5IIN - chains A and T of the 4 polymer chains in the assembly; structure by X-ray diffraction, 2.15 A resolution.

[Chain A]
Name: DNA polymerase lambda
Source organism: Homo sapiens
Notes: EC 2.7.7.7, 4.2.99.-
UniProtKB: Q9UGP5 (DPOLL_HUMAN); numbering as in UniProt (aligned over 242-575)
Sequence (334 residues; numbered 242 to 575; the number before each row is that of its first residue):
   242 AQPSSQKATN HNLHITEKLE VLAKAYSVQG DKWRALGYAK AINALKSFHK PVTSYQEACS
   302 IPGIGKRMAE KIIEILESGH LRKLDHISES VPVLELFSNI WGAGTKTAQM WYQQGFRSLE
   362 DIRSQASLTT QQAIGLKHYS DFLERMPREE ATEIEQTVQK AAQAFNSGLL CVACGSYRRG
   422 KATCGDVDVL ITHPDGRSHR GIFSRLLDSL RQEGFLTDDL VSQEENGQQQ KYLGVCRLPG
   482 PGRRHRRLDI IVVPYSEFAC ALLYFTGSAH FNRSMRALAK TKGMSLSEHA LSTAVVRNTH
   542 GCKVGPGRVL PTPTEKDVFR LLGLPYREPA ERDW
Not modelled in the structure: 242-249
Bound ions: Na+: Ser339, Ile341, Ala344 (shared with 1 residue of chain P); Mg2+: Asp427, Asp429 (together with DUP)
Residues lining bound ligands: DUP (2'-deoxyuridine 5'-alpha,beta-imido-triphosphate): Arg386, Gly416, Ser417, Arg420, Cys425, Gly426, Asp427, Asp429, Tyr505, Phe506, Thr507, Gly508, Ser509, Ala510, Asn513
From the paper describing this entry:
  - binding site for the 6-nt DNA strand: Tyr505
  - binding site for the 11-nt DNA strand (chain T): Arg517, Glu529
  - mutagenesis - E529A (2.2-fold): decreased catalytic activity on 8-oxo-dG:dC
  - specificity-determining residues: Glu529
  - mutagenesis - R514L: decreased catalytic activity on all substrates tested
  - mutagenesis - E529A: increased catalytic activity on 8-oxo-dG:dA

[Chain T]
Molecule: 11-nt DNA strand
Sequence (11 nucleotides; each row starts with the number of its first residue):
     1 CGGCAGTACT G
Modified / non-standard residues: 8OG (8-oxo-2'-deoxy-guanosine-5'-monophosphate) at position 6

[Interface between chain A and chain T]
Contacting residue pairs (30):
  Trp274(A) - DC4(T)  stacking on the base
  Leu277(A) - DC4(T)  base contact
  Gln372(A) - DT10(T)  sugar contact
  Val462(A) - DC9(T)  phosphate contact
  Val462(A) - DT10(T)  phosphate contact
  Ser463(A) - DC9(T)  phosphate contact
  Ser463(A) - DT10(T)  hydrogen bond to the phosphate
  Gln464(A) - DC9(T)  sugar contact
  Gln464(A) - DT10(T)  phosphate contact
  Gln470(A) - DC9(T)  phosphate contact
  Gln471(A) - DA8(T)  hydrogen bond to the phosphate
  Gln471(A) - DC9(T)  hydrogen bond to the phosphate
  Lys472(A) - DA8(T)  hydrogen bond to the sugar
  Lys472(A) - DC9(T)  hydrogen bond to the phosphate
  Tyr505(A) - 8OG_6(T)  base contact
  Arg514(A) - DA5(T)  salt bridge to the phosphate
  Arg517(A) - DA5(T)  hydrogen bond to the base
  Arg517(A) - 8OG_6(T)  hydrogen bond to the base
  Ala518(A) - DA5(T)  sugar contact
  Lys521(A) - DC4(T)  salt bridge to the phosphate
  Lys521(A) - 8OG_6(T)  salt bridge to the phosphate
  Leu527(A) - 8OG_6(T)  sugar contact
  Ser528(A) - 8OG_6(T)  phosphate contact
  Ser528(A) - DT7(T)  phosphate contact
  Glu529(A) - 8OG_6(T)  hydrogen bond to the base
  Glu529(A) - DT7(T)  sugar contact
  His530(A) - DT7(T)  hydrogen bond to the phosphate
  His530(A) - DA8(T)  salt bridge to the phosphate
  Arg538(A) - 8OG_6(T)  salt bridge to the phosphate
  His541(A) - DG3(T)  salt bridge to the phosphate
Other interface residues (no listed pair), chain A (23 interface residues in all): Thr371, Leu461, Ser526
Other interface residues (no listed pair), chain T (9 interface residues in all): DG11

[Summary]
Chain A and chain T form an interface of 23 and 9 residues respectively; the contacts include 9 hydrogen
bonds, 6 salt bridges and 1 aromatic stacking contact. Polar pairs include Arg517(A)-DA5(T),
Arg517(A)-8OG_6(T) and Glu529(A)-8OG_6(T). From the paper: a binding site for the 11-nt DNA strand (chain T)
at Arg517(A) and Glu529(A); E529A of chain A reduces catalytic activity on 8-oxo-dG:dC.
Here chain A is DNA polymerase lambda (Homo sapiens) and chain T is an 11-nt DNA strand. Entry 5IIN (Crystal
structure of the pre-catalytic ternary extension complex of DNA polymerase lambda with an 8-oxo-dG:dC
base-pair) was determined by X-ray diffraction, deposited together with 5III, 5IIJ, 5IIK, 5IIL, 5IIM and 5IIO.
